PDB entry 7BEH | X-ray diffraction, 2.30 A resolution | chains E and H of the 3 polymer chains in the assembly

[Chain E]
Molecule: Spike glycoprotein
Source organism: Severe acute respiratory syndrome coronavirus 2
Reference sequence: P0DTC2 (SPIKE_SARS2); numbering as in UniProt (aligned over 333-528)
Sequence (205 residues; row label = number of the first residue in the row):
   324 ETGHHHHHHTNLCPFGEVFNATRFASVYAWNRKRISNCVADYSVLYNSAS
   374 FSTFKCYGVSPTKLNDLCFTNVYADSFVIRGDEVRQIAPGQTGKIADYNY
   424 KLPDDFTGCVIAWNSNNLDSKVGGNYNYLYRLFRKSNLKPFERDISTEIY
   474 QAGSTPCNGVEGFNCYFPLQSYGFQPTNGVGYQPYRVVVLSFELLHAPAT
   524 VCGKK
Unresolved in the structure: 324-332, 528
Disulfide bonds: Cys336-Cys361, Cys379-Cys432, Cys391-Cys525, Cys480-Cys488
Covalent attachments: N-acetylglucosamine (NAG) linked to Asn343
Sequence notes: expression tag (324-332); engineered mutation Lys527 (Pro in P0DTC2)
Swiss-Prot annotation at these positions:
  - region: Arg403 to Asp405 (Integrin-binding motif), Asn448 to Phe456 (Immunodominant HLA epitope recognized by the CD8+)
  - glycosylation: Asn343 (N-linked (GlcNAc...) (complex) asparagine)
  - natural variant: Gly339 (G339D: In strain: Omicron/BA.1, Omicron/BA.2 and 4 more; G339H: In strain: Omicron/BA.2.75, Omicron/XBB.1.5 and 1 more), Arg346 (R346K: In strain: Mu/B.1.621; R346T: In strain: Omicron/BQ.1.1, Omicron/XBB.1.5 and 1 more), Leu368 (L368I: In strain: Omicron/XBB.1.5, Omicron/EG.5.1), Ser371 (S371F: In strain: Omicron/BA.2, Omicron/BA.2.12.1 and 6 more; S371L: In strain: Omicron/BA.1), Ser373 (S373P: In strain: Omicron/BA.1, Omicron/BA.2 and 7 more), Ser375 (S375F: In strain: Omicron/BA.1, Omicron/BA.2 and 7 more), Thr376 (T376A: In strain: Omicron/BA.2, Omicron/BA.2.12.1 and 5 more), Asp405 (D405N: In strain: Omicron/BA.2, Omicron/BA.2.12.1 and 6 more), Arg408 (R408S: In strain: Omicron/BA.2, Omicron/BA.2.12.1 and 6 more), Lys417 (K417N: In strain: Beta/B.1.351, Omicron/BA.1 and 8 more; K417T: In strain: Gamma/P.1), Asn440 (N440K: In strain: Omicron/BA.1, Omicron/BA.2 and 7 more), Lys444 (K444T: In strain: Omicron/BQ.1.1), 16 further natural variant entries in UniProt
  - mutagenesis: Asn343 (N343Q: Reduced viral infectivity), Leu452 (L452R: Increased resistance to neutralizing antibodies. Decreases HLA binding to NF9 epitope. Increased binding affinity to human ACE2), Tyr453 (Y453F: Decreased HLA binding to NF9 epitope. Increased binding affinity to human ACE2), Ala475 (A475V: Increased resistance to neutralizing antibodies), Val483 (V483A: Increased resistance to neutralizing antibodies), Glu484 (E484D: Increased replication in human TMEM106B overexpressing cells), Phe490 (F490L: Increased resistance to neutralizing antibodies and human covalescent sera neutralization), Gln493 (Q493N: Reduced host ACE2-binding affinity in vitro; Q493Y: Reduced host ACE2-binding affinity in vitro), Asn501 (N501T: Reduced host ACE2-binding affinity in vitro; N501Y: Increased binding affinity to human ACE2), His519 (H519P: Increased resistance to human covalescent sera neutralization)

[Chain H]
Molecule: COVOX-316 heavy chain
Source organism: Homo sapiens
Sequence (240 residues; row label = number of the first residue in the row; numbers below 1 keep their minus sign (Ile-12 is residue -12)):
   -12 ILFLVATATGVHSQVQLVQSGAEVKKPGASVKVSCKASGYTFTGYYMHWV
    38 RQAPGQGLEWMGWINPNSGGTNYTQKFQGRVTMTRDTSISTAYMELSRLR
    88 SDDTAVYSCARDMAFSMVRGSFDYWGQGTLVTVSSASTKGPSVFPLAPSS
   138 KSTSGGTAALGCLVKDYFPEPVTVSWNSGALTSGVHTFPAVLQSSGLYSL
   188 SSVVTVPSSSLGTQTYICNVNHKPSNTKVDKKVEPKSCDK
Unresolved in the structure: -12 to 0, 138-142, 225-227
Disulfide bonds: Cys22-Cys96, Cys149-Cys205
Covalent attachments: glycan linked to Asn59
From the paper describing this entry:
  - post-translational modification sites: Asn59

[How chain E and chain H interact]
Pairs across the interface - 23 pairs, chain E then chain H:
  Tyr449(E) with Thr30(H); Thr74(H); Ser77(H)
  Leu455(E) with Phe102(H), hydrophobic; Ser103(H)
  Phe456(E) with Ser103(H); Met104(H), hydrophobic
  Glu484(E) with Tyr33(H), hydrogen bond; Trp50(H); Asn52(H), hydrogen bond; Ser55(H), hydrogen bond; Gly57(H)
  Gly485(E) with Trp50(H); Val105(H)
  Phe486(E) with Val105(H)
  Tyr489(E) with Met104(H), hydrogen bond
  Phe490(E) with Asn54(H); Ser55(H)
  Leu492(E) with Asn54(H), hydrogen bond (backbone-side chain)
  Gln493(E) with Thr30(H), hydrogen bond; Asn54(H); Ser103(H), hydrogen bond
  Ser494(E) with Thr30(H), hydrogen bond
Also at the interface, not in a pair above, chain E (14 interface residues in all): Gly446, Tyr453, Gly496
Also at the interface, not in a pair above, chain H (17 interface residues in all): Thr28, Gly31, Ser75, Arg106
Interface features reported in the paper:
  - specific contacts: Glu484(E)-Asn52(H) (hydrogen bond), Glu484(E)-Ser55(H) (hydrogen bond), Glu484(E)-Tyr33(H) (hydrogen bond), Gly485(E)-Trp50(H)
  - epitope / paratope residues, chain E: Glu484(E), Gly485(E)
  - epitope / paratope residues, chain H: Tyr33(H), Trp50(H), Asn52(H), Ser55(H)

[In short]
The interface between chain E and chain H involves 14 residues on one side and 17 on the other; the contacts
include 8 hydrogen bonds. Among the polar pairs are Glu484(E)-Tyr33(H), Glu484(E)-Asn52(H) and
Glu484(E)-Ser55(H). The authors report hydrogen bonds between Glu484(E) and Asn52(H), Glu484(E) and Ser55(H)
and Glu484(E) and Tyr33(H); a contact between Gly485(E) and Trp50(H). From the paper: epitope/paratope
residues Glu484(E), Gly485(E) and Tyr33(H) among others; a modification site at Asn59(H).
Here chain E is Spike glycoprotein (Severe acute respiratory syndrome coronavirus 2) and chain H is COVOX-316
heavy chain (Homo sapiens). Entry 7BEH (Crystal structure of the receptor binding domain of SARS-CoV-2 Spike
glycoprotein in complex with COVOX-316 Fab) was determined by X-ray diffraction (same publication as 7BEJ,
7BEK, 7ND3, 7ND4, 7ND6 and 7ND7).
